Entry 6SK7 (electron microscopy, 2.90 A resolution); this record covers chains A and D of the 4 polymer chains in the assembly.

Chain A:
Protein: VP1 capsid protein
From: Human rhinovirus A serotype 89 (strain 41467-Gallo)
Notes: EC 3.4.22.29, 3.6.1.15, 3.4.22.28, 2.7.7.48
Reference sequence: P07210 (POLG_HRV8A); residues 4-301 here correspond to UniProt positions 575-872 (UniProt number = residue number + 571)
Chain sequence (298 residues; row label = number of the first residue in the row):
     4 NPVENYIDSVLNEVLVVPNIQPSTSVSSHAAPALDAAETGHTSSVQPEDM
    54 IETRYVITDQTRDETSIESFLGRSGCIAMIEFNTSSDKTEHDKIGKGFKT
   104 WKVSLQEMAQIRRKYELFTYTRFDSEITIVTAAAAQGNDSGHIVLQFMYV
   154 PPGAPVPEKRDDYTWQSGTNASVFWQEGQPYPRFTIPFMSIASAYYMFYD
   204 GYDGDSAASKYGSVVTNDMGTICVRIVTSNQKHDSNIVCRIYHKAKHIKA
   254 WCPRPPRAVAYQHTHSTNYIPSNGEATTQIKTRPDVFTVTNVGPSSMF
Disordered / not traced: 289-301
Swiss-Prot annotation at these positions:
  - site: Val295, Gly296 (Cleavage)

Chain D:
Protein: VP4 capsid protein
From: Human rhinovirus A serotype 89 (strain 41467-Gallo)
Reference sequence: D3KZ50 (D3KZ50_9ENTO); residues 0-68 here correspond to UniProt positions 1-69 (UniProt number = residue number + 1)
Chain sequence (69 residues; row label = number of the first residue in the row; numbering starts at 0):
     0 MGAQVSRQNVGTHSTQNSVSNGSSLNYFNINYFKDAASSGASRLDFSQDP
    50 SKFTDPVKDVLEKGIPTLQ
Disordered / not traced: 0-27, 45-68

Chain A / chain D interface:
Contacting residue pairs - 10 pairs, chain A then chain D:
  Asp66(A) with Leu43(D)
  Ser69(A) with Leu43(D)
  Glu71(A) with Ala40(D); Ser41(D), hydrogen bond (side chain-backbone)
  Asp127(A) with Ala36(D)
  Thr188(A) with Ala36(D)
  Lys249(A) with Ala36(D), hydrogen bond (side chain-backbone); Ser38(D), hydrogen bond (side chain-backbone)
  His250(A) with Ser38(D), hydrogen bond (side chain-backbone); Gly39(D), hydrogen bond (side chain-backbone)
Interface residues without a listed pair, chain A (10 interface residues in all): Val17, Leu18, Pro190
Interface residues without a listed pair, chain D (9 interface residues in all): Ala35, Ser37, Asp44

In short:
The interface between chain A and chain D involves 10 residues on one side and 9 on the other, with 5 hydrogen
bonds. Polar contacts include Glu71(A)-Ser41(D), Lys249(A)-Ala36(D) and Lys249(A)-Ser38(D).
Here chain A is VP1 capsid protein and chain D is VP4 capsid protein, both from Human rhinovirus A serotype 89
(strain 41467-Gallo). Entry 6SK7 (Cryo-EM structure of rhinovirus-A89) was determined by electron microscopy
together with 6SK5 and 6SK6 from the same study.
